Entry 1I51 (X-ray diffraction, 2.45 A resolution); this record covers chains C and F of the 6 polymer chains in the assembly.

== Chain C ==
Name: Caspase-7 subunit P20
From: Homo sapiens
Notes: EC 3.4.22.-
Reference sequence: P55210 (CASP7_HUMAN); residue numbers follow UniProt; this construct covers 51-198
Chain sequence (148 residues; each row starts with the number of its first residue):
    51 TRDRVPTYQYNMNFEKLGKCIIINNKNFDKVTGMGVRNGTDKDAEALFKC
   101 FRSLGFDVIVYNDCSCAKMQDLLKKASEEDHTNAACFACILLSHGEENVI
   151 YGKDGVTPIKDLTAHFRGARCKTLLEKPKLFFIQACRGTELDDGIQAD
Disordered / not traced: 51-57, 197-198
Sequence notes: engineered mutation Ala-169 (Asp in P55210)
UniProt features mapped onto this chain:
  - region: Lys-76 to Arg-87 (Loop L1), Arg-187 to Gln-196 (Loop L2)
  - active site: His-144, Cys-186
  - site: Arg-187 (Involved in allosteric regulation)
  - modified residue: Thr-173 (Phosphothreonine)
  - mutagenesis: Thr-173 (T173A: Abolished phosphorylation by PAK2; when associated with A-30 and A-239), Cys-186 (C186A: Abolished thiol protease activity), Arg-187 (R187K: Does not significantly affect thiol protease catalytic efficiency; R187M/A/G: Reduced thiol protease catalytic efficiency; R187W/N: Strongly reduced thiol protease catalytic efficiency), Asp-192 (D192A: Strongly reduced thiol protease activity), Asp-198 (D198A: Strongly reduced cleavage and activation by initiator caspases. Abolished cleavage and activation by initiator caspases; when associated with A-206. In P7-D2A mutant ...)

== Chain F ==
Name: X-linked inhibitor of apoptosis protein
From: Homo sapiens
Notes: fragment: xiap-bir2
Reference sequence: P98170 (BIRC4_HUMAN); residues 124-240 here = UniProt positions 124-240
Chain sequence (117 residues; row label = number of the first residue in the row):
   124 RDHFALDRPSETHADYLLRTGQVVDISDTIYPRNPAMYCEEARLKSFQNW
   174 PDYAHLTPRELASAGLYYTGIGDQVQCFCCGGKLKNWEPCDRAWSEHRRH
   224 FPNCFFVLGRNLNIRSE
Disordered / not traced: 124-134, 153-240

== How chain C and chain F interact ==
Pairs across the interface (9):
  Gly-83(C) with Thr-143(F)
  Met-84(C) with Arg-142(F); Thr-143(F); Gly-144(F)
  Gly-85(C) with Thr-143(F), hydrogen bond (backbone-backbone)
  His-144(C) with Thr-143(F); Gly-144(F)
  Thr-189(C) with Leu-141(F); Arg-142(F)
Also at the interface, not in a pair above, chain C (6 interface residues in all): Leu-191
Also at the interface, not in a pair above, chain F (5 interface residues in all): Gln-145

== Overview ==
6 residues of chain C and 5 residues of chain F are in contact, with 1 hydrogen bond. The hydrogen-bonded pair
Gly-85(C)/Thr-143(F) is a backbone contact. From UniProt: active-site residues His-144(C) and Cys-186(C) and 8
mutagenesis sites on chain C.
Here chain C is Caspase-7 subunit P20 and chain F is X-linked inhibitor of apoptosis protein, both from Homo
sapiens. Entry 1I51 (Crystal structure of caspase-7 complexed with xiap) was determined by X-ray diffraction.
